Entry 6BSJ (X-ray diffraction, 2.89 A resolution); this record covers chains B and D of the 4 polymer chains in the assembly.

[Chain B]
Protein: Reverse transcriptase P51 subunit
Source organism: Human immunodeficiency virus 1
UniProtKB: A0A076Q3N8 (A0A076Q3N8_9HIV1); residues 1-440 here correspond to UniProt positions 168-607 (UniProt number = residue number + 167)
Sequence (441 residues; numbered 0 to 440; the number before each row is that of its first residue; numbering starts at 0):
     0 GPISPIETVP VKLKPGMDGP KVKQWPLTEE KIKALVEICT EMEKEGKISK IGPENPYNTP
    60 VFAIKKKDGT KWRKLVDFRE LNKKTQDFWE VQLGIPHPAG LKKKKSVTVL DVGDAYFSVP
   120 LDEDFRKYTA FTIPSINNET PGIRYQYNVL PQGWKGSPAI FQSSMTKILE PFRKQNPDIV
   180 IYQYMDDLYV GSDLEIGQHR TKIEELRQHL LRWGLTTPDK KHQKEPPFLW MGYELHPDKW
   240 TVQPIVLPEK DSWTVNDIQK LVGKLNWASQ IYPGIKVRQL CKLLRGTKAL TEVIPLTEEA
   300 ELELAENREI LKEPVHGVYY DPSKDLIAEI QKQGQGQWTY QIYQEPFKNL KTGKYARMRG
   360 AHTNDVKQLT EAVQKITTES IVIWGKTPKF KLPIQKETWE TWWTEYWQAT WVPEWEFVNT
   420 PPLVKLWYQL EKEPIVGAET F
Unresolved in the structure: 0-6, 67-69, 213-232, 357-360, 434-440
Differences from the reference sequence: expression tag (0); conflict Gly68 (Ser235 in A0A076Q3N8), Lys83 (Arg250 in A0A076Q3N8), Val411 (Ile578 in A0A076Q3N8)

[Chain D]
Molecule: 23-nt DNA strand
Sequence (23 nucleotides; each row starts with the number of its first residue):
     2 GTATGCCTAT AGTTATTGTG GCC

[Chain B / chain D interface]
Contacting residue pairs - 6 pairs, chain B then chain D:
  Gln394(B) - DA12(D)  phosphate contact
  Lys395(B) - DA12(D)  hydrogen bond to the phosphate
  Lys395(B) - DG13(D)  salt bridge to the phosphate
  Phe416(B) - DT11(D)  sugar contact
  Asn418(B) - DA10(D)  hydrogen bond to the phosphate
  Asn418(B) - DT11(D)  sugar contact

[Summary]
The chain B/chain D interface involves 4 residues from each chain; the contacts include 2 hydrogen bonds and 1
salt bridge. Among the polar pairs are Lys395(B)-DA12(D), Asn418(B)-DA10(D) and Lys395(B)-DG13(D).
Here chain B is Reverse transcriptase P51 subunit (Human immunodeficiency virus 1) and chain D is a 23-nt DNA
strand. Entry 6BSJ (Structure of HIV-1 RT complexed with an RNA/DNA hybrid sequence non-preferred for RNA
hydrolysis) was determined by X-ray diffraction together with 6BSG, 6BSH and 6BSI from the same study.
